PDB entry 8DH3 | X-ray diffraction, 3.00 A resolution | chains B and A of the 4 polymer chains in the assembly

Chain B:
Name: T7 RNA polymerase
Organism: Escherichia phage T7
Notes: EC 2.7.7.6
Reference sequence: P00573 (RPOL_BPT7); residue numbers follow UniProt; this construct covers 1-883
Sequence (883 residues; each row starts with the number of its first residue):
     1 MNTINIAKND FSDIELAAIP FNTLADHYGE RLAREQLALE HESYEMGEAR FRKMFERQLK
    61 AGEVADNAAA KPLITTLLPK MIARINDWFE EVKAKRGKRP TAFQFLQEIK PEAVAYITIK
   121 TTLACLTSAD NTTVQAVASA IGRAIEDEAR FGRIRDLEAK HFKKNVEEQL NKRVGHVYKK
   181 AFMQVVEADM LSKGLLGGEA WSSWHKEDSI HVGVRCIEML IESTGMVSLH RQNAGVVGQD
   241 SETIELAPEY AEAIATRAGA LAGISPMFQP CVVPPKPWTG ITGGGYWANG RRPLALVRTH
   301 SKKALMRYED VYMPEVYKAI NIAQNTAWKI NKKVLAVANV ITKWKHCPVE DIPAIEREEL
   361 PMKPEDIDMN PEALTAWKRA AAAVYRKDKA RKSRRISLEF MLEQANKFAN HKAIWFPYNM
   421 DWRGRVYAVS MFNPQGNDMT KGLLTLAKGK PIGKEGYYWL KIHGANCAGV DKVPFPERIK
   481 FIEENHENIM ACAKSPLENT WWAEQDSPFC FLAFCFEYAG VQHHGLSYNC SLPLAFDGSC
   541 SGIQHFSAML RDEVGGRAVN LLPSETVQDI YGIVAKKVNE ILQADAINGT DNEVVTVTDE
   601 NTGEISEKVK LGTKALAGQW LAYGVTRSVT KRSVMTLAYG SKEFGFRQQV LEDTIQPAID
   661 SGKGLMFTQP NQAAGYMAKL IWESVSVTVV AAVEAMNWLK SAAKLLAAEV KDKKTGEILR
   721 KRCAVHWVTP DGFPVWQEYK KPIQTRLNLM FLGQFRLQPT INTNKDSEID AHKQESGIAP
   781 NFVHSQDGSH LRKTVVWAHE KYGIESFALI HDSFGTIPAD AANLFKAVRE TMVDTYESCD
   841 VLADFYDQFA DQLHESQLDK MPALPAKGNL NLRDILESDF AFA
Unresolved in the structure: 356-371, 755-765
UniProt features mapped onto this chain:
  - active site: Asp537, Lys631, Asp812
Reported in the primary citation:
  - binding site for Template strand DNA (chain A): Tyr639
  - mutagenesis - Y639F: decreased catalytic activity on all scaffolds we tested
  - mutagenesis - M635A: unchanged catalytic activity on natural ATP incorporation
  - mutagenesis - M635K: abolished catalytic activity on UBP incorporation

Chain A:
Molecule: Template strand DNA
Sequence (18 nucleotides; numbered 1 to 18; the number before each row is that of its first residue):
     1 GGGAATCGAX ATCGCCGC
Unresolved in the structure: 1-2
Modified / non-standard residues: S8U (1-(2-deoxy-5-O-phosphono-beta-D-erythro-pentofuranosyl)-1H-pyrrole-2-carbaldehyde) at position 10

How chain B and chain A interact:
Residue-residue contacts - 30 pairs, chain B then chain A:
  Arg50(B) - DC16(A)  salt bridge to the phosphate
  Arg57(B) - DG17(A)  salt bridge to the phosphate
  Arg57(B) - DC18(A)  salt bridge to the phosphate
  Glu63(B) - DC18(A)  phosphate contact
  Lys164(B) - DG8(A)  salt bridge to the phosphate
  Arg298(B) - DG14(A)  salt bridge to the phosphate
  His300(B) - DC13(A)  salt bridge to the phosphate
  Asp421(B) - DT12(A)  sugar contact
  Asp421(B) - DC13(A)  sugar contact
  Trp422(B) - DT12(A)  phosphate contact
  Trp422(B) - DC13(A)  phosphate contact
  Arg423(B) - DT12(A)  hydrogen bond to the sugar
  Tyr427(B) - DT12(A)  sugar contact
  Tyr427(B) - DC13(A)  hydrogen bond to the sugar
  Met431(B) - DC15(A)  sugar contact
  Thr636(B) - S8U_10(A)  base contact
  Tyr639(B) - S8U_10(A)  sugar contact
  Tyr639(B) - DA11(A)  stacking on the base
  Ser641(B) - S8U_10(A)  hydrogen bond to the phosphate
  Phe644(B) - DA9(A)  stacking on the base
  Gly645(B) - S8U_10(A)  phosphate contact
  Gln649(B) - S8U_10(A)  base contact
  Tyr739(B) - DA11(A)  hydrogen bond to the phosphate
  Tyr739(B) - DT12(A)  hydrogen bond to the phosphate
  His772(B) - DG8(A)  hydrogen bond to the phosphate
  His772(B) - DA9(A)  salt bridge to the phosphate
  Ser776(B) - DA11(A)  sugar contact
  Pro780(B) - DA11(A)  sugar contact
  Asn781(B) - DT12(A)  sugar contact
  His784(B) - DA11(A)  base contact
Interface residues without a listed pair, chain B (30 interface residues in all): Lys392, Ile396, Arg425, Gly640, Lys713, Leu752, Gly777
Interface residues without a listed pair, chain A (12 interface residues in all): DG3

Summary:
30 residues of chain B and 12 residues of chain A are in contact, with 6 hydrogen bonds, 7 salt bridges and 2
aromatic stacking contacts. Among the polar pairs are Arg423(B)-DT12(A), Tyr427(B)-DC13(A) and
Ser641(B)-S8U_10(A). The paper reports a binding site for Template strand DNA (chain A) at Tyr639(B); Y639F of
chain B reduces catalytic activity on all scaffolds we tested; 3 substitutions were tested in all.
Here chain B is T7 RNA polymerase (Escherichia phage T7) and chain A is Template strand DNA. Entry 8DH3 (T7
RNA polymerase elongation complex with unnatural base dPa) was determined by X-ray diffraction together with
8DH0, 8DH2, 8DH4 and 8DH5 from the same study.
